PDB entry 4U9N | X-ray diffraction, 2.20 A resolution | chains A and B

Chain A (and B):
Protein: Magnesium transporter MgtE
Source organism: Thermus thermophilus HB8
Notes: chain B of this document is another copy of the same molecule, construct and numbering; everything in this record applies to it too
Reference sequence: Q5SMG8 (MGTE_THET8); residue numbers follow UniProt; this construct covers 271-448
Chain sequence (178 residues; numbered 271 to 448; the number before each row is that of its first residue):
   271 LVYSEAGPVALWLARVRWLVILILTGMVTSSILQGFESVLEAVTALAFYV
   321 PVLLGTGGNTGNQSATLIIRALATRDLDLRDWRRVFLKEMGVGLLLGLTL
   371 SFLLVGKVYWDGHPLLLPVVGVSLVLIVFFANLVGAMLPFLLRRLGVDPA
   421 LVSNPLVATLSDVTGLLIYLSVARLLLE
Not modelled in the structure: 271 (chain B: fully traced)
Metal / ion sites: Mn2+: Glu311 (shared with Glu275(B), Glu311(B) of chain B)
Curated features (UniProtKB/Swiss-Prot):
  - binding site (Ca(2+)): Glu275, Glu311
  - binding site (Mn(2+)): Glu275, Gln304, Glu307, Glu311, His383
  - binding site (Mg(2+)): Asp418, Ala428, Asp432
  - mutagenesis: Arg285 (R285A: Abolishes Mg(2+)-transport activity), Gln304 (Q304A: Does not affect Mg(2+) transport, but increases permeability for Mn(2+); when associated with A-307 and A-383), Glu307 (E307A: Does not affect Mg(2+) transport, but increases permeability for Mn(2+); when associated with A-304 and A-383), Glu311 (E311A: Does not affect Mg(2+) transport, but increases permeability for Mn(2+) and Ca(2+)), Phe318 (F318A: Abolishes Mg(2+)-transport activity), Pro321 (P321A: Abolishes Mg(2+)-transport activity), Leu324 (L324A: Abolishes Mg(2+)-transport activity), Gly325 (G325A: Loss of channel activity), Gly328 (G328A: Loss of channel activity), Asn329 (N329A: Abolishes Mg(2+)-transport activity), Asn332 (N332A: Does not affect activity. Increases Ni(2+) sensitivity), Gln333 (Q333A: Abolishes Mg(2+)-transport activity), 5 further mutagenesis entries in UniProt
From the paper describing this entry:
  - Mn2+ coordination through a water molecule: Asp432
  - Mn2+ coordination: Glu275, Gln304, Glu307, Glu311, His383

How chain A and chain B interact:
Pairs across the interface (117; chain A residue first):
  Tyr273(A) - Ile338(B)
  Tyr273(A) - Asp346(B)  hydrogen bond (backbone-side chain)
  Tyr273(A) - Leu347(B)  hydrophobic
  Tyr273(A) - Val355(B)
  Tyr273(A) - Lys358(B)  hydrogen bond (backbone-side chain)
  Tyr273(A) - Glu359(B)  hydrogen bond
  Ser274(A) - Asp346(B)  hydrogen bond
  Ala276(A) - Lys358(B)
  Pro278(A) - Val362(B)
  Leu281(A) - Lys358(B)
  Leu281(A) - Glu359(B)
  Leu281(A) - Val362(B)  hydrophobic
  Trp282(A) - Leu365(B)  hydrogen bond (side chain-backbone)
  Trp282(A) - Leu366(B)
  Trp282(A) - Thr369(B)  hydrogen bond
  Arg285(A) - Thr330(B)  hydrogen bond (side chain-backbone)
  Arg285(A) - Gln333(B)  hydrogen bond
  Arg285(A) - Ser334(B)
  Arg285(A) - Leu337(B)
  Arg285(A) - Glu359(B)  salt bridge
  Arg285(A) - Val362(B)
  Arg285(A) - Leu366(B)
  Arg285(A) - Asn402(B)  hydrogen bond
  Val286(A) - Leu366(B)  hydrophobic
  Val286(A) - Thr369(B)
  Trp288(A) - Gln333(B)
  Leu289(A) - Asn329(B)
  Leu289(A) - Thr330(B)
  Leu289(A) - Gln333(B)
  Leu289(A) - Leu366(B)  hydrophobic
  Leu289(A) - Leu370(B)
  Val290(A) - Leu373(B)  hydrophobic
  Leu292(A) - Asn329(B)
  Ile293(A) - Thr326(B)
  Ile293(A) - Leu370(B)
  Leu294(A) - Leu373(B)  hydrophobic
  Gly296(A) - Val322(B)
  Met297(A) - Leu373(B)
  Met297(A) - Leu374(B)
  Met297(A) - Lys377(B)
  Thr299(A) - Pro321(B)
  Thr299(A) - Val322(B)
  Ser300(A) - Phe318(B)
  Ser300(A) - Tyr319(B)
  Ser300(A) - Lys377(B)  hydrogen bond
  Ser300(A) - Asp381(B)
  Ser301(A) - Lys377(B)  hydrogen bond
  Leu303(A) - Ala317(B)
  Leu303(A) - Phe318(B)
  Leu303(A) - Pro321(B)
  Gln304(A) - Phe318(B)
  Gln304(A) - His383(B)  hydrogen bond
  Glu307(A) - Thr314(B)
  Leu310(A) - Phe318(B)  hydrophobic
  Glu311(A) - Thr314(B)  hydrogen bond
  Thr314(A) - Glu311(B)
  Ala317(A) - Leu303(B)
  Phe318(A) - Ser300(B)
  Phe318(A) - Leu303(B)
  Phe318(A) - Gln304(B)
  Phe318(A) - Leu310(B)  hydrophobic
  Tyr319(A) - Ser300(B)
  Val320(A) - Pro321(B)  hydrophobic
  Pro321(A) - Thr299(B)
  Pro321(A) - Leu303(B)
  Pro321(A) - Leu324(B)  hydrophobic
  Val322(A) - Gly296(B)
  Val322(A) - Thr299(B)
  Leu324(A) - Pro321(B)  hydrophobic
  Thr326(A) - Ile293(B)
  Asn329(A) - Leu292(B)
  Asn329(A) - Pro425(B)
  Thr330(A) - Arg285(B)  hydrogen bond (backbone-side chain)
  Asn332(A) - Asn424(B)
  Gln333(A) - Arg285(B)  hydrogen bond
  Gln333(A) - Trp288(B)
  Gln333(A) - Leu289(B)
  Ser334(A) - Arg285(B)
  Leu337(A) - Arg285(B)
  Ile338(A) - Tyr273(B)
  Asp346(A) - Val272(B)
  Asp346(A) - Tyr273(B)  hydrogen bond (side chain-backbone)
  Asp346(A) - Ser274(B)  hydrogen bond
  Leu347(A) - Tyr273(B)  hydrophobic
  Val355(A) - Tyr273(B)
  Lys358(A) - Tyr273(B)  hydrogen bond (side chain-backbone)
  Lys358(A) - Ala276(B)  hydrogen bond (side chain-backbone)
  Lys358(A) - Pro278(B)
  Lys358(A) - Leu281(B)
  Glu359(A) - Tyr273(B)  hydrogen bond
  Glu359(A) - Leu281(B)
  Glu359(A) - Arg285(B)  salt bridge
  Val362(A) - Pro278(B)  hydrophobic
  Val362(A) - Leu281(B)  hydrophobic
  Val362(A) - Arg285(B)
  Leu365(A) - Trp282(B)  hydrogen bond (backbone-side chain)
  Leu366(A) - Trp282(B)
  Leu366(A) - Arg285(B)
  Leu366(A) - Val286(B)  hydrophobic
  Leu366(A) - Leu289(B)  hydrophobic
  Thr369(A) - Trp282(B)  hydrogen bond
  Thr369(A) - Val286(B)
  Leu370(A) - Leu289(B)
  Leu370(A) - Ile293(B)  hydrophobic
  Leu373(A) - Val290(B)  hydrophobic
  Leu373(A) - Met297(B)
  Leu374(A) - Met297(B)  hydrophobic
  Lys377(A) - Met297(B)
  Lys377(A) - Ser300(B)  hydrogen bond
  Lys377(A) - Ser301(B)  hydrogen bond
  Lys377(A) - Gln304(B)
  Asp381(A) - Gln304(B)  hydrogen bond
  Leu394(A) - Ile293(B)  hydrophobic
  Asn402(A) - Arg285(B)  hydrogen bond
  Asn424(A) - Asn332(B)
  Asn424(A) - Asn424(B)  hydrogen bond
  Pro425(A) - Asn329(B)
Also at the interface, not in a pair above, chain A (65 interface residues in all): Val272, Gly277, Ala341, Ala420, Thr429, Asp432, Leu436
Also at the interface, not in a pair above, chain B (65 interface residues in all): Leu271, Glu307, Val320, Gly325, Thr336, Ala341, Leu394, Asp432, Leu436

Summary:
Chain A and chain B each contribute 65 residues to their interface; the contacts include 27 hydrogen bonds and
2 salt bridges. Polar pairs include Arg285(A)-Glu359(B), Tyr273(A)-Asp346(B) and Tyr273(A)-Lys358(B). From the
paper: Mn2+ coordination by Glu275(A), Gln304(A) and Glu307(A) among others; water-mediated Mn2+ coordination
by Asp432(A).
Both chains are Magnesium transporter MgtE (Thermus thermophilus HB8). Entry 4U9N (Structure of a membrane
protein) was determined by X-ray diffraction (same publication as 4U9L and 4WIB).
